9D34 - chains A and C; structure by X-ray diffraction, 1.42 A resolution.

== Chain A ==
Protein: RB1-inducible coiled-coil protein 1
Organism: Homo sapiens
Reference sequence: Q8TDY2 (RBCC1_HUMAN); residue numbers follow UniProt; this construct covers 1490-1594
Sequence (105 residues; numbered 1490 to 1594; the number before each row is that of its first residue):
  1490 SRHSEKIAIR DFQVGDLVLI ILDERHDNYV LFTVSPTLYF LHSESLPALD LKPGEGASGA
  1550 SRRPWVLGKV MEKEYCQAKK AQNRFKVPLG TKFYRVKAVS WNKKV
Disordered / not traced: 1490-1493, 1543-1550, 1591-1594
Curated features (UniProtKB/Swiss-Prot):
  - natural variant: R1514 (R1514C: In a breast cancer sample)

== Chain C ==
Protein: TNFAIP3-interacting protein 1
Organism: Homo sapiens
Reference sequence: Q15025 (TNIP1_HUMAN); residue numbers follow UniProt; this construct covers 120-132
Sequence (13 residues; each row starts with the number of its first residue):
   120 GTSSEFEVVT PEE
Disordered / not traced: 120-122, 129-132
Modified positions: S123 (phosphoserine; SEP)

== How chain A and chain C interact ==
Contacting residue pairs - 16 pairs, chain A then chain C:
  Y1564(A) - V127(C)
  Y1564(A) - V128(C)  hydrogen bond (backbone-backbone)
  C1565(A) - F125(C)  hydrophobic
  C1565(A) - E126(C)
  Q1566(A) - F125(C)
  Q1566(A) - E126(C)  hydrogen bond (backbone-backbone)
  A1567(A) - E124(C)
  K1568(A) - E124(C)  hydrogen bond (backbone-backbone)
  K1568(A) - F125(C)
  K1569(A) - E124(C)
  Q1571(A) - E124(C)
  N1572(A) - E124(C)
  R1573(A) - E124(C)  hydrogen bond (backbone-side chain)
  F1574(A) - F125(C)  hydrophobic
  F1582(A) - F125(C)  hydrophobic
  R1584(A) - F125(C)
Interface residues without a listed pair, chain A (13 interface residues in all): E1563
Interface residues without a listed pair, chain C (6 interface residues in all): S123

== Summary ==
The interface between chain A and chain C involves 13 residues on one side and 6 on the other; the contacts
include 4 hydrogen bonds. Polar pairs include R1573(A)-E124(C), Y1564(A)-V128(C) and Q1566(A)-E126(C).
Here chain A is RB1-inducible coiled-coil protein 1 and chain C is TNFAIP3-interacting protein 1, both from
Homo sapiens. Entry 9D34 (FIP200 C-terminal CLAW domain (resid. 1490-1594) in complex with phosphorylated
TNIP1 FIP200 interacting peptide) was determined by X-ray diffraction.
